9Q98 - chains 2 and M of the 14 polymer chains in the assembly; structure by electron microscopy, 8.30 A resolution (very low resolution: no residue pairs are listed; an interface is given only as per-side residue counts).

[Chain 2]
Protein: Psp operon transcriptional activator
Source organism: Escherichia coli K-12
UniProt: P37344 (PSPF_ECOLI); residues 1-259 here = UniProt positions 1-259
Amino-acid sequence (259 residues; row label = number of the first residue in the row):
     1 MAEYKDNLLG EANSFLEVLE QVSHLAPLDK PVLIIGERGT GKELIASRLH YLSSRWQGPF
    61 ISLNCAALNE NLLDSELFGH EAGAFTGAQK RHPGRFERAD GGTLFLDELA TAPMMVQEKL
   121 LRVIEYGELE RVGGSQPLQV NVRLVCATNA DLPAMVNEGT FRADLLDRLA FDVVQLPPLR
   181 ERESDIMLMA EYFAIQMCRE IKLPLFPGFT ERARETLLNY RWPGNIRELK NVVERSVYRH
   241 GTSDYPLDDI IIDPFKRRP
Residues lining bound ligands: ADP / aluminium fluoride: Asn7, Leu8, Arg38, Gly39, Thr40, Gly41, Ile226
UniProt features mapped onto this chain:
  - binding site (ATP): Gly36 to Glu43, Ala99 to Glu108
What the authors report for this chain:
  - catalytic residues: Asn64, Asp107, Glu108, Arg162, Arg168 (citing earlier work)

[Chain M]
Protein: RNA polymerase sigma-54 factor
Source organism: Klebsiella pneumoniae
UniProt: A0A0N9UTC1 (A0A0N9UTC1_KLEPN); numbering as in UniProt (aligned over 1-477)
Amino-acid sequence (477 residues; numbered 1 to 477; the number before each row is that of its first residue):
     1 MKQGLQLRLS QQLAMTPQLQ QAIRLLQLST LELQQELQQA LESNPLLEQT DLHDEVEAKE
    61 VEDRESLDTV DALEQKEMPD ELPLDASWDE IYTAGTPSGN GVDYQDDELP VYQGETTQTL
   121 QDYLMWQVEL TPFTDTDRAI ATSIVDAVDD TGYLTIQIED IVDSIGDDEI GLEEVEAVLK
   181 RIQRFDPVGV AAKDLRDCLL IQLSQFAKET PWLEEARLII SDHLDLLANH DFRTLMRVTR
   241 LKEEVLKEAV NLIQSLDPRP GQSIQTSEPE YVIPDVLVRK VSGRWTVELN ADSIPRLKIN
   301 QQYAAMGNSA RNDADGQFIR SNLQEARWLI KSLESRNDTL LRVSRCIVEQ QQAFFEQGEE
   361 YMKPMVLADI AQAVEMHEST ISRVTTQKYL HSPRGIFELK YFFSSHVNTE GGGEASSTAI
   421 RALVKKLIAA ENPAKPLSDS KLTSMLSEQG IMVARRTVAK YRESLSIPPS NQRKQLV
Disordered / not traced: 10-11, 49-108

[Chain 2 / chain M interface]
At this resolution (8 A) residue pairs are not listed: 5 residues of chain 2 and 4 of chain M lie at the interface.

[Summary]
5 residues of chain 2 and 4 residues of chain M are in contact. Bound to chain 2: ADP / aluminium fluoride.
From UniProt: 18 ATP-binding residues on chain 2. From the paper: catalytic residues Asn64(2), Asp107(2) and
Glu108(2) among others.
Chain 2 is Psp operon transcriptional activator (Escherichia coli K-12) and chain M is RNA polymerase sigma-54
factor (Klebsiella pneumoniae); the structure, CryoEM structure of bacterial transcription intermediate
complex mediated by activator PspF containing nifH promoter DNA containing ..., was determined by electron
microscopy, deposited together with 9Q91, 9Q92, 9Q93, 9Q94, 9Q95, 9Q96 and 9Q97.
